Entry 6RE3 (electron microscopy, 3.30 A resolution); this record covers chains V and Y of the 31 polymer chains in the assembly.

[Chain V]
Protein: ATP synthase subunit alpha
From: Polytomella sp. Pringsheim 198.80
UniProt: A0ZW40 (A0ZW40_9CHLO); residue numbers follow UniProt; this construct covers 1-562
Sequence (562 residues; each row starts with the number of its first residue):
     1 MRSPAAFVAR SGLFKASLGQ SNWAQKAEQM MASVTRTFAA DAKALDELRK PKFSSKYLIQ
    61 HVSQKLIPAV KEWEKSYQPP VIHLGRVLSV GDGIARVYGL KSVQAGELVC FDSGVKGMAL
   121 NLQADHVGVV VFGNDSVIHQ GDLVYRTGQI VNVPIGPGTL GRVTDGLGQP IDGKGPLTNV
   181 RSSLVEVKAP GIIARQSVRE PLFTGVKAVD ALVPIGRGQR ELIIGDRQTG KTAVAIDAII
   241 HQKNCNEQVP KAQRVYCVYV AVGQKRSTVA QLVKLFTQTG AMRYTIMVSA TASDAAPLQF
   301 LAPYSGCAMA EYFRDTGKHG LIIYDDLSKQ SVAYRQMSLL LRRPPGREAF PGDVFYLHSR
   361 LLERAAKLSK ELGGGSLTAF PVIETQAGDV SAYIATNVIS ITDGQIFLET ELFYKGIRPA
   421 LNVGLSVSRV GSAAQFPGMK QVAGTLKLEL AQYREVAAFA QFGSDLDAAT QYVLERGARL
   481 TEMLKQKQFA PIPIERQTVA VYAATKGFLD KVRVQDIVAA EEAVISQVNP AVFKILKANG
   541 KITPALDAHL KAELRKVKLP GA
Disordered / not traced: 1-42
Sequence notes: conflict R266 (Lys in A0ZW40)
Ion coordination: Mg2+: T232 (together with ATP)
Ligand contacts:
  - ADP (adenosine-5'-diphosphate): V427, S428, R429
  - ATP (adenosine-5'-triphosphate): D226, R227, Q228, T229, G230, K231, T232, A233, E384, F413, R418, P419, Q486, K487, Q488

[Chain Y]
Protein: ATP synthase subunit beta
From: Polytomella sp. Pringsheim 198.80
Notes: EC 7.1.2.2
UniProt: A0ZW41 (A0ZW41_9CHLO); residue numbers follow UniProt; this construct covers 1-574
Sequence (574 residues; each row starts with the number of its first residue):
     1 MALRYAAGLA KNVVQRQGAS LNIARAFAAE PAPAIDAGYV SQVIGPVVDV RFDGELPSIL
    61 SSLEVEGHSV RLVLEVAQHM GDNTVRCIAM DSTDGLVRGQ KVVDTGSPIK VPVGRGTLGR
   121 IMNVIGEPVD EQGPIDAADI WSIHREAPEF TEQSTEQEIL VTGIKVVDLL APYQRGGKIG
   181 LFGGAGVGKT VLIMELINNV AKAHGGFSVF AGVGERTREG NDLYREMIES GVIKLGAERG
   241 NSKCTLVYGQ MNEPPGARAR VALTGLTVAE YFRDIEGQDV LLFVDNIFRF TQANSEVSAL
   301 LGRIPSAVGY QPTLATDLGG LQERITTTTK GSITSVQAVY VPADDLTDPA PATTFAHLDA
   361 TTVLSRSIAE LGIYPAVDPL DSTSRMLNPN VIGAEHYNVA RGVQKVLQDY KNLQDIIAIL
   421 GMDELSEEDK LTVARARKIQ RFLSQPFQVA EVFTGTPGKY VDLADTISGF QGVLTGKYDD
   481 LPEMAFYMVG DIKEVKEKAD KMAKDIASRK EADNKKVSEE LKDIPSLDKL VSEIKEVVIE
   541 EDDGLEEDFK AEALSSETVV LNEEGKSVPL PKKN
Disordered / not traced: 1-32, 553-574
Sequence notes: conflict A350 (Gly in A0ZW41), L387 (Arg in A0ZW41)
Ion coordination: Mg2+: T190, E215 (together with ADP)
Ligand contacts:
  - ADP (adenosine-5'-diphosphate): A185, G186, V187, G188, K189, T190, V191, R216, E219, Y374, F447, A450, F453
  - ATP (adenosine-5'-triphosphate): S384, R385, L387, N388, Y397, R401

[Chain V / chain Y interface]
Pairs across the interface - 87 pairs, chain V then chain Y:
  L88(V) with G81(Y)
  S89(V) with H79(Y); M80(Y), hydrogen bond (side chain-backbone); G81(Y)
  V90(V) with I59(Y), hydrophobic; Q78(Y); H79(Y), hydrogen bond (backbone-backbone)
  G91(V) with Q78(Y)
  D92(V) with Q78(Y), hydrogen bond; R303(Y), salt bridge
  N134(V) with E146(Y)
  D135(V) with I59(Y)
  S136(V) with L60(Y)
  H139(V) with S58(Y), hydrogen bond; H79(Y)
  Q140(V) with L56(Y); H79(Y), hydrogen bond (backbone-side chain); G81(Y), hydrogen bond (side chain-backbone); N83(Y), hydrogen bond (side chain-backbone)
  I171(V) with F150(Y); T151(Y)
  D172(V) with T151(Y)
  G173(V) with T151(Y)
  R227(V) with L346(Y); F355(Y); D381(Y), salt bridge
  Q228(V) with T383(Y), hydrogen bond
  K265(V) with K178(Y); E323(Y); A356(Y); H357(Y); D359(Y), salt bridge
  R266(V) with A147(Y); P148(Y), hydrogen bond (side chain-backbone); Q153(Y); E323(Y), hydrogen bond (backbone-side chain)
  T268(V) with R385(Y), hydrogen bond
  V269(V) with F150(Y), hydrophobic
  A270(V) with F150(Y); Q153(Y); T155(Y)
  Q271(V) with T155(Y)
  V273(V) with F150(Y), hydrophobic
  K274(V) with T155(Y), hydrogen bond (side chain-backbone)
  A292(V) with G319(Y); H357(Y)
  S293(V) with E323(Y)
  K329(V) with A356(Y)
  V332(V) with A315(Y), hydrophobic
  R335(V) with S306(Y); A307(Y)
  Q336(V) with P312(Y); T313(Y); T316(Y), hydrogen bond
  L339(V) with I304(Y); P305(Y); S306(Y); P312(Y), hydrophobic
  L340(V) with R303(Y); P312(Y), hydrophobic; T313(Y)
  R342(V) with G302(Y), hydrogen bond (side chain-backbone); R303(Y); I304(Y)
  R343(V) with I304(Y)
  P345(V) with I304(Y), hydrophobic
  A349(V) with S306(Y); A307(Y)
  Q386(V) with T347(Y); A352(Y)
  E411(V) with Q408(Y)
  Y414(V) with L380(Y); S382(Y); T383(Y); Q404(Y); K405(Y); Q408(Y)
  K415(V) with K405(Y); Q408(Y); N412(Y)
  R418(V) with Y397(Y); R401(Y)
  Q461(V) with S426(Y), hydrogen bond (backbone-backbone); D429(Y)
  F462(V) with E424(Y)
  G463(V) with S426(Y)
  Q488(V) with N388(Y), hydrogen bond
Interface residues without a listed pair, chain V (57 interface residues in all): I59, Q60, I138, V163, Q264, S267, T291, D294, A296, Q299, E348, T410, F413
Interface residues without a listed pair, chain Y (63 interface residues in all): P57, A77, D82, E149, Q157, G320, L358, V363, D409, I416, L420, L425

[In short]
The interface between chain V and chain Y involves 57 residues on one side and 63 on the other, with 16
hydrogen bonds and 3 salt bridges. Polar contacts include D92(V)-R303(Y), R227(V)-D381(Y) and K265(V)-D359(Y).
ATP is bound between chain V and chain Y.
Chain V is ATP synthase subunit alpha and chain Y is ATP synthase subunit beta, both from Polytomella sp.
Pringsheim 198.80; the structure, Cryo-EM structure of Polytomella F-ATP synthase, Rotary substate 2B,
monomer-masked refinement, was determined by electron microscopy together with 6RD4, 6RD5, 6RD6, 6RD7, 6RD8,
6RD9 and 46 further entries from the same study.
